6OW0 - chain A; structure by X-ray diffraction, 2.67 A resolution.

# Chain A
Name: MtmW
Source organism: Streptomyces argillaceus
Sequence (333 residues; numbered 4 to 336; the number before each row is that of its first residue):
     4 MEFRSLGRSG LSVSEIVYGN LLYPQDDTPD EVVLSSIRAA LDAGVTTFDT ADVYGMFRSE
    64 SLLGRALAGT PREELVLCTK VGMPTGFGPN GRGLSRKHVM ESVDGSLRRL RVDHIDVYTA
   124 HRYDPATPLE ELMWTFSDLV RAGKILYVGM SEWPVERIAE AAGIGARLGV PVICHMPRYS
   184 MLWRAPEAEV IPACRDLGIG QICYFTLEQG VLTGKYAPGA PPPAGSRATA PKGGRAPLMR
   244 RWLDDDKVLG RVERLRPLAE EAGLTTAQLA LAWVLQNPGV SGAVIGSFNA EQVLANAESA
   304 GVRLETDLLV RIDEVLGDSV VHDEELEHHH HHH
Disordered / not traced: 327-336
Residues lining bound ligands: NADP (NAP; NADP nicotinamide-adenine-dinucleotide phosphate): G22, N23, L24, D52, Y57, K83, H124, S154, E155, M179, Y207, F208, T209, L210, E211, Q212, G213, T216, K218, Y219, G228, S229, R230, R238, A270, V287, I288, G289, S290, Q295, N299
From the paper describing this entry:
  - catalytic residues: Y57 (by similarity / conservation)
  - binding site for di(hydroxyethyl)ether: L24, Y26, P27, V56, Y57, M86
  - binding site for NADP: E155
  - conformationally variable residues (order/disorder transition): L24 to D30, D55 to V56, K218 to D247

# In short
Bound to chain A: NADP. The paper reports the catalytic residue Y57; a binding site for di(hydroxyethyl)ether
at L24, Y26 and P27 among others.
Chain A is MtmW (Streptomyces argillaceus); the structure, Crystal structure of mithramycin 3-side chain
keto-reductase MtmW in complex with NAD+ and PEG, was determined by X-ray diffraction, deposited together with
6OVX.
